PDB entry 1LWW | X-ray diffraction, 2.10 A resolution | chains D and A of the 3 polymer chains in the assembly

[Chain D]
Molecule: 15-nt DNA strand
Sequence (15 nucleotides; numbered 1 to 15; the number before each row is that of its first residue):
     1 GGTAGACCTG GACGC

[Chain A]
Name: 8-oxoguanine DNA glycosylase
Source organism: Homo sapiens
Notes: EC 3.2.2.-; fragment: core fragment (residues 12 to 327)
UniProtKB: O15527 (OGG1_HUMAN); numbering as in UniProt (aligned over 12-327)
Sequence (324 residues; each row starts with the number of its first residue):
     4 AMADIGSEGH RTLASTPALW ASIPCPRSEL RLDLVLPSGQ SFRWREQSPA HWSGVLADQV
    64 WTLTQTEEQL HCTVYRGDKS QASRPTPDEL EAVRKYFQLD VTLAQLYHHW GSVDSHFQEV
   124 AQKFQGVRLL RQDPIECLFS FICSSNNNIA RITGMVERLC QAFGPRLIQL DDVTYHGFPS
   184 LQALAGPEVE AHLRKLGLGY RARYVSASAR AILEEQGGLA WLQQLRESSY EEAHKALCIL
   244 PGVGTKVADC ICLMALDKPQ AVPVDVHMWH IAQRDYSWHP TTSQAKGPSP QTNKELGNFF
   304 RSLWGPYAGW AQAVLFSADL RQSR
Not modelled in the structure: 4-8, 80-82, 326-327
Construct notes: cloning artifact (4-11)
Residues lining bound ligands: 8-bromoguanine (BRG): Gly42, Phe45, Phe144, Ser147, Ile152, Ile155, Lys249, Cys253, Met257, Pro266, Asp268, Met271, Gln315, Phe319
Swiss-Prot annotation at these positions:
  - active site: Lys249 (Schiff-base intermediate with DNA)
  - binding site (DNA): Asn149, Arg154, Arg204, His270, Gln287
  - binding site (8-oxoguanine): Pro266, Asp268, Gln315, Phe319

[Interface between chain D and chain A]
Residue-residue contacts - 14 pairs, chain D then chain A:
  DG2(D) - Gln287(A)  hydrogen bond to the phosphate
  DG2(D) - Gln294(A)  phosphate contact
  DT3(D) - Gln287(A)  hydrogen bond to the phosphate
  DT3(D) - Ala288(A)  phosphate contact
  DT3(D) - Gln294(A)  phosphate contact
  DC7(D) - Tyr203(A)  sugar contact
  DC8(D) - Asn149(A)  hydrogen bond to the base
  DC8(D) - Arg154(A)  hydrogen bond to the base
  DC8(D) - Gly202(A)  sugar contact
  DC8(D) - Tyr203(A)  hydrogen bond to the sugar
  DC8(D) - Arg204(A)  hydrogen bond to the base
  DT9(D) - Arg154(A)  hydrogen bond to the base
  DT9(D) - Gly200(A)  sugar contact
  DG10(D) - Asn151(A)  base contact
Other interface residues (no listed pair), chain A (15 interface residues in all): Asn150, Arg197, Leu201, Ser292, Pro293

[Overview]
The interface between chain D and chain A involves 6 residues on one side and 15 on the other; the contacts
include 7 hydrogen bonds. Polar contacts include DC8(D)-Asn149(A), DC8(D)-Arg154(A) and DC8(D)-Arg204(A).
Bound to chain A: 8-bromoguanine.
Chain D is a 15-nt DNA strand and chain A is 8-oxoguanine DNA glycosylase (Homo sapiens); the structure,
Borohydride-trapped hOgg1 Intermediate Structure Co-Crystallized with 8-bromoguanine, was determined by X-ray
diffraction together with 1HU0, 1LWV and 1LWY from the same study.
